PDB entry 9GM9 | electron microscopy, 7.80 A resolution (low resolution: residue-level contacts below are approximate; hydrogen-bond / salt-bridge calls are withheld) | chains K and Q of the 11 polymer chains in the assembly

Chain K:
Molecule: pFB526
Source organism: Escherichia coli
Sequence (2124 nucleotides; each row starts with the number of its first residue; numbers below 1 keep their minus sign (DA-382 is residue -382)):
  -382 AACCTATAAAAATAGGCGTATCACGAGGCCCTTTCGTTACATTGTAACAC
  -332 ACTTAATTGCGTTGCGCTCACTGCCCGCTTTCCAGTCGGGAAACCTGTCG
  -282 TGCCAGCTGCATTAATGAATCGGCCAACGCGCGGGGAGAGGCGGTTTGCG
  -232 TATTGGGCGCTCTTCCGCTTCCTCGCTCACTGACTCGCTGCGCTCGGTCG
  -182 TTCGGCTGCGGCGAGCGGTATCAGCTCACTCAAAGGCGGTAATACGGTTA
  -132 TCCACAGAATCAGGGGATAACGCAGGAAAGAACATGTGAGCAAAAGGCCA
   -82 GCAAAAGGCCAGGAACCGTAAAAAGGCCGCGTTGCTGGCGTTTTTCCATA
   -32 GGCTCCGCCCCCCTGACGAGCATCACAAAAATCGACGCTCAAGTCAGAGG
    18 TGGCGAAACCCGACAGGACTATAAAGATACCAGGCGTTTCCCCCTGGAAG
    68 CTCCCTCGTGCGCTCTCCTGTTCCGACCCTGCCGCTTACCGGATACCTGT
   118 CCGCCTTTCTCCCTTCGGGAAGCGTGGCGCTTTCTCATAGCTCACGCTGT
   168 AGGTATCTCAGTTCGGTGTAGGTCGTTCGCTCCAAGCTGGGCTGTGTGCA
   218 CGAACCCCCCGTTCAGCCCGACCGCTGCGCCTTATCCGGTAACTATCGTC
   268 TTGAGTCCAACCCGGTAAGACACGACTTATCGCCACTGGCAGCAGCCACT
   318 GGTAACAGGATTAGCAGAGCGAGGTATGTAGGCGGTGCTACAGAGTTCTT
   368 GAAGTGGTGGCCTAACTACGGCTACACTAGAAGGACAGTATTTGGTATCT
   418 GCGCTCTGCTGAAGCCAGTTACCTTCGGAAAAAGAGTTGGTAGCTCTTGA
   468 TCCGGCAAACAAACCACCGCTGGTAGCGGTGGTTTTTTTGTTTGCAAGCA
   518 GCAGATTACGCGCAGAAAAAAAGGATCTCAAGAAGATCCTTTGATCTTTT
   568 CTACGGGGTCTGACGCTCAGTGGAACGAAAACTCACGTTAAGGGATTTTG
   618 GTCATGAGATTATCAAAAAGGATCTTCACCTAGATCCTTTTAAATTAAAA
   668 ATGAAGTTTTAAATCAATCTAAAGTATATATGAGTAAACTTGGTCTGACA
   718 GTTACCAATGCTTAATCAGTGAGGCACCTATCTCAGCGATCTGTCTATTT
   768 CGTTCATCCATAGTTGCCTGACTCCCCGTCGTGTAGATAACTACGATACG
   818 GGAGGGCTTACCATCTGGCCCCAGTGCTGCAATGATACCGCGAGACCCAC
   868 GCTCACCGGCTCCAGATTTATCAGCAATAAACCAGCCAGCCGGAAGGGCC
   918 GAGCGCAGAAGTGGTCCTGCAACTTTATCCGCCTCCATCCAGTCTATTAA
   968 TTGTTGCCGGGAAGCTAGAGTAAGTAGTTCGCCAGTTAATAGTTTGCGCA
  1018 ACGTTGTTGCCATTGCTACAGGCATCGTGGTGTCACGCTCGTCGTTTGGT
  1068 ATGGCTTCATTCAGCTCCGGTTCCCAACGATCAAGGCGAGTTACATGATC
  1118 CCCCATGTTGTGCAAAAAAGCGGTTAGCTCCTTCGGTCCTCCGATCGTTG
  1168 TCAGAAGTAAGTTGGCCGCAGTGTTATCACTCATGGTTATGGCAGCACTG
  1218 CATAATTCTCTTACTGTCATGCCATCCGTAAGATGCTTTTCTGTGACTGG
  1268 TGAGTACTCAACCAAGTCATTCTGAGAATAGTGTATGCGGCGACCGAGTT
  1318 GCTCTTGCCCGGCGTCAATACGGGATAATACCGCGCCACATAGCAGAACT
  1368 TTAAAAGTGCTCATCATTGGAAAACGTTCTTCGGGGCGAAAACTCTCAAG
  1418 GATCTTACCGCTGTTGAGATCCAGTTCGATGTAACCCACTCGTGCACCCA
  1468 ACTGATCTTCAGCATCTTTTACTTTCACCAGCGTTTCTGGGTGAGCAAAA
  1518 ACAGGAAGGCAAAATGCCGCAAAAAAGGGAATAAGGGCGACACGGAAATG
  1568 TTGAATACTCATACTCTTCCTTTTTCAATATTATTGAAGCATTTATCAGG
  1618 GTTATTGTCTCATGAGCGGATACATATTTGAATGTATTTAGAAAAATAAA
  1668 CAAATAGGGGTTCCGCGCACATTTCCCCGAAAAGTGCCACCTGACGTCTA
  1718 AGAAACCATTATTATCATGACATT
Unresolved in the structure: -382 to 9, 57-1741

Chain Q:
Protein: Chromosome partition protein MukE
Source organism: Photorhabdus thracensis
Reference sequence: A0A0F7LPV6 (A0A0F7LPV6_9GAMM); residues 1-240 here = UniProt positions 1-240
Chain sequence (240 residues; each row starts with the number of its first residue):
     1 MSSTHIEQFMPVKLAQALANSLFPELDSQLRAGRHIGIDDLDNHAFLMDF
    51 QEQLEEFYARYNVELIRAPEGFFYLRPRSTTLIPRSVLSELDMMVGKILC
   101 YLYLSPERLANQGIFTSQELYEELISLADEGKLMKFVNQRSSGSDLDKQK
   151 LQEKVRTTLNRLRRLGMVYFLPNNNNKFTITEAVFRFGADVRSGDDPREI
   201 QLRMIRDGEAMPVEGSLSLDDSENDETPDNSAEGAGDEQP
Unresolved in the structure: 1-84, 214-240

Interface between chain K and chain Q:
Residue-residue contacts (8; chain K residue first):
  DC47(K) with Asn138(Q); Gln139(Q); Arg140(Q)
  DC48(K) with Asn138(Q); Arg140(Q); Lys150(Q)
  DT56(K) with Arg163(Q); Arg164(Q)
Interface residues without a listed pair, chain K (5 interface residues in all): DA46, DT55
Interface residues without a listed pair, chain Q (7 interface residues in all): Asn160

Overview:
The interface between chain K and chain Q involves 5 residues on one side and 7 on the other.
Here chain K is pFB526 (Escherichia coli) and chain Q is Chromosome partition protein MukE (Photorhabdus
thracensis). Entry 9GM9 (MukBEF in a DNA capture state) was determined by electron microscopy (same
publication as 9GM6, 9GM7, 9GM8, 9GMA, 9GMB and 9GMD).
